PDB entry 5XT6 | X-ray diffraction, 3.50 A resolution | chains B and C of the 4 polymer chains in the assembly

Chain B:
Protein: Cysteine desulfurase SufS
From: Bacillus subtilis (strain 168)
Notes: EC 2.8.1.7
UniProt: O32164 (SUFS_BACSU); numbering as in UniProt (aligned over 1-406)
Sequence (419 residues; each row starts with the number of its first residue; numbers below 1 keep their minus sign (Met-2 is residue -2)):
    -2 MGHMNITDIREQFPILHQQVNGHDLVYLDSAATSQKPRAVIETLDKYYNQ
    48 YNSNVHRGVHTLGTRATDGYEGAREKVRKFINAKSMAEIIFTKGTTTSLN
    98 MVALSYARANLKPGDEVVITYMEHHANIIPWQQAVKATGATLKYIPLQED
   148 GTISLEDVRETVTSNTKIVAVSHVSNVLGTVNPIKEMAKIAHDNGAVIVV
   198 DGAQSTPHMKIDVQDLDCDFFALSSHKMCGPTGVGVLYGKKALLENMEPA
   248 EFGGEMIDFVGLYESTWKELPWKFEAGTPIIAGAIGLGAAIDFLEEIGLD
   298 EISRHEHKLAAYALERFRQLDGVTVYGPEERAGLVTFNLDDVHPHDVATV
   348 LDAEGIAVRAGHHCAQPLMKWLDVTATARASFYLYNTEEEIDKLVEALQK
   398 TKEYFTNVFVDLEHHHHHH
Not modelled in the structure: -2 to 0, 406-416
Modified / non-standard residues: Cys361 (S-mercaptocysteine; CSS)
Differences from the reference sequence: expression tag (-2 to 0, 407-416)
Swiss-Prot annotation at these positions:
  - active site: Cys361 (Cysteine persulfide intermediate)
  - modified residue: Lys224 (N6-(pyridoxal phosphate)lysine)
  - mutagenesis: Cys361 (C361A: Loss of cysteine desulfurase activity, still binds SufU and Cys)

Chain C:
Protein: Zinc-dependent sulfurtransferase SufU
From: Bacillus subtilis (strain 168)
Notes: EC 2.-.-.-
UniProt: O32163 (SUFU_BACSU); residue numbers follow UniProt; this construct covers 1-147
Sequence (155 residues; numbered 1 to 155; the number before each row is that of its first residue):
     1 MSFNANLDTLYRQVIMDHYKNPRNKGVLNDSIVVDMNNPTCGDRIRLTMK
    51 LDGDIVEDAKFEGEGCSISMASASMMTQAIKGKDIETALSMSKIFSDMMQ
   101 GKEYDDSIDLGDIEALQGVSKFPARIKCATLSWKALEKGVAKEEGGNLEH
   151 HHHHH
Not modelled in the structure: 1-5, 141-155
Modified / non-standard residues: Cys41 (S-mercaptocysteine; CSS)
Differences from the reference sequence: expression tag (148-155)
Swiss-Prot annotation at these positions:
  - binding site (Zn(2+)): Cys41, Asp43, Cys66, Cys128
  - mutagenesis: Cys41 (C41A: Does not activate SufS; dominant negative to wild-type protein, interacts with SufS. Binds about 40% Zn(2+); C41D: Complete loss of growth without mevalonate), Asp43 (D43A: Increases stability of the bound Fe-S cluster. Binds SufS, binds about 35% Zn(2+)), Cys66 (C66A: Does not interact with SufS, does not activate SufS; no effect in presence of wild-type protein. Binds about 15% Zn(2+); C66D: Complete loss of growth without mevalonate), Cys128 (C128A: Does not interact with SufS, does not activate SufS; no effect in presence of wild-type protein. Binds about 45% Zn(2+); C128D: Delayed growth without mevalonate)

Chain B / chain C interface:
Residue-residue contacts - 5 pairs, chain B then chain C:
  Arg54(B) - Thr40(C)
  Arg54(B) - Cys41(C)
  Val56(B) - Ala124(C)
  Thr61(B) - Pro123(C)
  Asp255(B) - Asn37(C)  hydrogen bond
Interface residues without a listed pair, chain B (5 interface residues in all): Gly55
Interface residues without a listed pair, chain C (6 interface residues in all): Pro39

In short:
5 residues of chain B face 6 of chain C across their interface, with 1 hydrogen bond. Its one hydrogen-bonded
contact is Asp255(B)-Asn37(C). UniProt lists active-site residue Cys361(B) and one mutagenesis site on chain
B; 4 Zn2+-binding residues and 4 mutagenesis sites on chain C.
Chain B is Cysteine desulfurase SufS and chain C is Zinc-dependent sulfurtransferase SufU, both from Bacillus
subtilis (strain 168); the structure, A sulfur-transferring catalytic intermediate of SufS-SufU complex from
Bacillus subtilis, was determined by X-ray diffraction (same publication as 5XT5).
